7L31 - chains B and C of the 5 polymer chains in the assembly; structure by electron microscopy, 3.80 A resolution.

# Chain B (and C)
Protein: Glycine receptor subunit alpha-2
Organism: Homo sapiens
Notes: engineered mutation(s): second cytoplasmic domain deleted; chain C of this document is another copy of the same molecule, construct and numbering; everything in this record applies to it too
Reference sequence: P23416 (GLRA2_HUMAN); residues 1-425 here correspond to UniProt positions 28-452 (UniProt number = residue number + 27)
Sequence (364 residues; row label = number of the first residue in the row; note: 61 numbers in that range are skipped by the numbering (no residue carries them; nothing is unmodelled there)):
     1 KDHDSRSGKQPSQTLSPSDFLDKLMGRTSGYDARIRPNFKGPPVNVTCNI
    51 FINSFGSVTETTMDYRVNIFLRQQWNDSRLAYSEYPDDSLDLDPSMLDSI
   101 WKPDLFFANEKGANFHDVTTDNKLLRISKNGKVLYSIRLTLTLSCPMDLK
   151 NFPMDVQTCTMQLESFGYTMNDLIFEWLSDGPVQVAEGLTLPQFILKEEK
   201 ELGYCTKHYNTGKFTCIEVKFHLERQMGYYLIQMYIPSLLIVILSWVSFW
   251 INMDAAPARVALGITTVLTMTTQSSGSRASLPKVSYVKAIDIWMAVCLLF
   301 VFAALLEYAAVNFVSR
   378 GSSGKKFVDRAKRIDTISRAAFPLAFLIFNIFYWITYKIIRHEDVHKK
Disordered / not traced: 1-14, 378-382, 420-425
Disulfide bonds: C145-C159, C205-C216
Covalent attachments: N-acetylglucosamine (NAG) linked to N45, N76
Differences from the reference sequence: linker (378-381)
Ligand contacts:
  - strychnine (SY9), molecule 1: F51, F70, R72, L124, R126, L134, S136
  - strychnine (SY9), molecule 2: F166, G167, Y209, T211, F214
Swiss-Prot annotation at these positions:
  - binding site (glycine): R72, S136, T211
  - binding site (strychnine): R72
  - binding site (Zn(2+)): E199, E201, H222
  - site: L268 (Important for obstruction of the ion pore in the closed conformation)
  - glycosylation (N-linked (GlcNAc...) asparagine): N45, N76

# Interface between chain B and chain C
Residue-residue contacts - 84 pairs, chain B then chain C:
  D32(B) - S18(C)  hydrogen bond
  R34(B) - S18(C)  hydrogen bond
  R34(B) - D93(C)  salt bridge
  I35(B) - P17(C)  hydrophobic
  K40(B) - Y85(C)  hydrogen bond
  T61(B) - P192(C)
  T62(B) - S57(C)
  M63(B) - T190(C)
  M63(B) - L191(C)
  M63(B) - P192(C)
  L105(B) - V118(C)
  L105(B) - T119(C)  hydrogen bond (backbone-side chain)
  F106(B) - F70(C)  hydrophobic
  F106(B) - N122(C)
  F106(B) - R138(C)
  F107(B) - R138(C)  hydrogen bond (backbone-side chain)
  A108(B) - R138(C)  hydrogen bond (backbone-side chain)
  E110(B) - N68(C)
  E110(B) - H116(C)  salt bridge
  E110(B) - V118(C)
  E110(B) - N122(C)
  E110(B) - R138(C)  salt bridge
  K111(B) - S54(C)  hydrogen bond
  G112(B) - H116(C)
  A113(B) - V118(C)
  F115(B) - D117(C)
  F115(B) - T119(C)
  I137(B) - T119(C)
  L139(B) - V118(C)  hydrophobic
  P146(B) - G188(C)
  P146(B) - T190(C)
  F166(B) - F70(C)  hydrophobic
  F166(B) - N122(C)
  F166(B) - K123(C)
  F166(B) - L124(C)  hydrophobic
  G167(B) - L124(C)
  G167(B) - R126(C)  hydrogen bond (backbone-side chain)
  P257(B) - P257(C)  hydrophobic
  I264(B) - L244(C)  hydrophobic
  I264(B) - L262(C)  hydrophobic
  I264(B) - T265(C)
  I264(B) - T266(C)
  V267(B) - T269(C)
  L268(B) - T265(C)
  L268(B) - L268(C)  hydrophobic
  L268(B) - T269(C)
  T271(B) - T269(C)
  T271(B) - Q273(C)
  S274(B) - Q233(C)  hydrogen bond
  S275(B) - T272(C)
  S275(B) - G276(C)
  R278(B) - Y229(C)
  R278(B) - Q233(C)  hydrogen bond
  R278(B) - Q273(C)
  R278(B) - S277(C)
  R278(B) - S280(C)
  K283(B) - A279(C)
  V284(B) - P192(C)
  V284(B) - Y229(C)
  S285(B) - P192(C)  hydrogen bond (backbone-backbone)
  S285(B) - Q193(C)
  S285(B) - Q226(C)  hydrogen bond (side chain-backbone)
  S285(B) - M227(C)
  S285(B) - G228(C)
  S285(B) - Y229(C)
  S285(B) - Y230(C)
  Y286(B) - P192(C)
  Y286(B) - Q226(C)
  V287(B) - Y229(C)
  V287(B) - I232(C)  hydrophobic
  D291(B) - Y229(C)
  D291(B) - I232(C)
  D291(B) - Q233(C)
  A295(B) - I232(C)  hydrophobic
  L298(B) - P237(C)  hydrophobic
  F302(B) - L240(C)  hydrophobic
  F302(B) - I241(C)  hydrophobic
  F302(B) - L244(C)  hydrophobic
  L305(B) - L244(C)  hydrophobic
  N312(B) - N252(C)
  F313(B) - I251(C)  hydrophobic
  R316(B) - N252(C)
  R316(B) - M253(C)
  R316(B) - A255(C)
Other interface residues (no listed pair), chain B (52 interface residues in all): F39, E60, L71, D104, N109, M147, Y209, V260, T272, L299
Other interface residues (no listed pair), chain C (58 interface residues in all): F51, N53, D87, T120, S136, L189, R225, D254, A258

# Overview
Chain B and chain C form an interface of 52 and 58 residues respectively, with 12 hydrogen bonds and 3 salt
bridges. Polar pairs include R34(B)-D93(C), E110(B)-H116(C) and E110(B)-R138(C). Ligands of chain B:
strychnine. N-acetylglucosamine is covalently linked to N45(B) and N76(B).
Both chains are Glycine receptor subunit alpha-2 (Homo sapiens). Entry 7L31 (Cyro-EM structure of human
Glycine Receptor alpha2-beta heteromer, strychnine bound state, 3.8 Angstrom) was determined by electron
microscopy, deposited together with 5BKF, 5BKG and 7KUY.
